4Q1S - chains O and U of the 28 polymer chains in the assembly; structure by X-ray diffraction, 2.60 A resolution.

== Chain O ==
Name: Proteasome subunit alpha type-2
Organism: Saccharomyces cerevisiae
Notes: EC 3.4.25.1
Reference sequence: P23639 (PSA2_YEAST); residue numbers follow UniProt; this construct covers 1-250
Sequence (250 residues; numbered 1 to 250; the number before each row is that of its first residue):
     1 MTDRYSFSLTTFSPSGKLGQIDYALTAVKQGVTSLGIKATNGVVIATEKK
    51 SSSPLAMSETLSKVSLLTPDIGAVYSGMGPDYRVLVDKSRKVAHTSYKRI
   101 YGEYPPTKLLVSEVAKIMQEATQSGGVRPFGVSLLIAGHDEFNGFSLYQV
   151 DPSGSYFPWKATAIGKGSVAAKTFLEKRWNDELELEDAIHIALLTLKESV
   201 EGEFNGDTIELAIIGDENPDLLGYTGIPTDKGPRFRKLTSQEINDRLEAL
Curated features (UniProtKB/Swiss-Prot):
  - cross-link: Lys108 (Glycyl lysine isopeptide (Lys-Gly) (interchain with G-Cter in ubiquitin))

== Chain U ==
Name: Proteasome subunit alpha type-1
Organism: Saccharomyces cerevisiae
Notes: EC 3.4.25.1
Reference sequence: P21243 (PSA1_YEAST); residues -8 to 243 here correspond to UniProt positions 1-252 (UniProt number = residue number + 9)
Sequence (252 residues; each row starts with the number of its first residue; numbers below 1 keep their minus sign (Met-8 is residue -8)):
    -8 MSGAAAASAAGYDRHITIFSPEGRLYQVEYAFKATNQTNINSLAVRGKDC
    42 TVVISQKKVPDKLLDPTTVSYIFCISRTIGMVVNGPIPDARNAALRAKAE
    92 AAEFRYKYGYDMPCDVLAKRMANLSQIYTQRAYMRPLGVILTFVSVDEEL
   142 GPSIYKTDPAGYYVGYKATATGPKQQEITTNLENHFKKSKIDHINEESWE
   192 KVVEFAITHMIDALGTEFSKNDLEVGVATKDKFFTLSAENIEERLVAIAE
   242 QD
Unresolved in the structure: -8 to 0

== How chain O and chain U interact ==
Contacting residue pairs (72; chain O residue first):
  Asp3(O) - Arg122(U)  salt bridge
  Asp3(O) - Tyr124(U)
  Tyr5(O) - Ile7(U)
  Tyr5(O) - Ala123(U)  hydrophobic
  Tyr5(O) - Tyr124(U)  hydrophobic
  Leu9(O) - Ile9(U)  hydrophobic
  Leu9(O) - Ala123(U)  hydrophobic
  Gln20(O) - Ile9(U)
  Gln20(O) - Phe10(U)  hydrogen bond (side chain-backbone)
  Tyr23(O) - Phe10(U)  hydrophobic
  Tyr23(O) - Ser11(U)
  Tyr23(O) - Pro12(U)  hydrophobic
  Tyr23(O) - Gly14(U)
  Ala24(O) - Phe10(U)  hydrophobic
  Thr26(O) - Glu13(U)
  Ala27(O) - Gly14(U)
  Gln30(O) - Glu13(U)
  Ser52(O) - Tyr153(U)
  Ser53(O) - Thr170(U)
  Ser53(O) - Glu174(U)  hydrogen bond
  Pro54(O) - Lys158(U)
  Pro54(O) - Glu174(U)
  Leu55(O) - Tyr157(U)
  Leu55(O) - Lys158(U)  hydrogen bond (backbone-backbone)
  Leu55(O) - Ala159(U)
  Leu55(O) - Thr170(U)
  Leu55(O) - Leu173(U)  hydrophobic
  Leu55(O) - Glu174(U)
  Leu55(O) - Phe177(U)  hydrophobic
  Ala56(O) - Gly156(U)
  Ala56(O) - Tyr157(U)  hydrophobic
  Met57(O) - Arg37(U)
  Met57(O) - Tyr146(U)
  Met57(O) - Val155(U)
  Met57(O) - Gly156(U)  hydrogen bond (backbone-backbone)
  Met57(O) - Tyr157(U)
  Met57(O) - Lys158(U)
  Thr60(O) - Tyr146(U)
  Thr60(O) - Val155(U)
  Thr60(O) - Gly156(U)  hydrogen bond (side chain-backbone)
  Leu61(O) - Tyr153(U)
  Leu61(O) - Tyr154(U)
  Leu61(O) - Val155(U)  hydrophobic
  Met78(O) - Phe10(U)  hydrophobic
  Met78(O) - Leu16(U)  hydrophobic
  Pro80(O) - Gln117(U)
  Pro80(O) - Ala151(U)
  Pro80(O) - Gly152(U)
  Pro80(O) - Tyr153(U)
  Asp81(O) - Gln117(U)
  Arg83(O) - Ala113(U)  hydrogen bond (side chain-backbone)
  Arg83(O) - Asn114(U)
  Arg83(O) - Gly152(U)  hydrogen bond (side chain-backbone)
  Arg83(O) - Tyr154(U)
  Val84(O) - Asn114(U)
  Val84(O) - Gln117(U)
  Asp87(O) - Lys110(U)  salt bridge
  Asp87(O) - Asn114(U)
  Gly125(O) - Arg122(U)
  Gly126(O) - Arg122(U)
  Gly126(O) - Ala123(U)  hydrogen bond (backbone-backbone)
  Val127(O) - Gln121(U)
  Val127(O) - Arg122(U)
  Arg128(O) - Thr8(U)
  Arg128(O) - Phe10(U)
  Arg128(O) - Leu16(U)
  Arg128(O) - Thr120(U)  hydrogen bond (side chain-backbone)
  Arg128(O) - Gln121(U)  hydrogen bond (backbone-backbone)
  Pro129(O) - Phe10(U)
  Pro129(O) - Gln121(U)
  Phe130(O) - Gln121(U)
  Gly131(O) - Phe10(U)
Other interface residues (no listed pair), chain O (32 interface residues in all): Thr2, Ala121
Other interface residues (no listed pair), chain U (34 interface residues in all): Thr160

== Summary ==
32 residues of chain O face 34 of chain U across their interface; the contacts include 10 hydrogen bonds and 2
salt bridges. Among the polar pairs are Asp3(O)-Arg122(U), Asp87(O)-Lys110(U) and Gln20(O)-Phe10(U).
Here chain O is Proteasome subunit alpha type-2 and chain U is Proteasome subunit alpha type-1, both from
Saccharomyces cerevisiae. Entry 4Q1S (Yeast 20S proteasome in Complex with Kendomycin) was determined by X-ray
diffraction.
